PDB entry 5LP5 | X-ray diffraction, 2.74 A resolution | chains C and E of the 3 polymer chains in the assembly

== Chain C (and E) ==
Name: Rod shape-determining protein (MreC)
Source organism: Helicobacter pylori (strain ATCC 700392 / 26695)
Notes: chain E of this document is another copy of the same molecule, construct and numbering; everything in this record applies to it too
UniProtKB: O25924 (O25924_HELPY); residues 1-248 here = UniProt positions 1-248
Chain sequence (248 residues; numbered 1 to 248; the number before each row is that of its first residue):
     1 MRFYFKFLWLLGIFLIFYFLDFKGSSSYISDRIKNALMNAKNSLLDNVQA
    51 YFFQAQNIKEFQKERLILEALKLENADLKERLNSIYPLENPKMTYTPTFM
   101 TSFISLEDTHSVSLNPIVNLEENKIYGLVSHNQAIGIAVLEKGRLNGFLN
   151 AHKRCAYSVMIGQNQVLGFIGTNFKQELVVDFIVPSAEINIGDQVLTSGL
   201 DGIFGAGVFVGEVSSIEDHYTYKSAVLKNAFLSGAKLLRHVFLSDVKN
Not modelled in the structure: 1-91 (chain E: 1-91, 248)
Reported in the primary citation:
  - mutagenesis - R154D/T221R: unchanged binding to Penicillin-binding protein 2 (Pbp2)
  - mutagenesis - F169A/F182A, F182A: unchanged growth

== Chain C / chain E interface ==
Contacting residue pairs (30; chain C residue first):
  Met100(C) - Leu200(E)
  Thr101(C) - Leu200(E)
  Thr101(C) - Asp201(E)
  Thr101(C) - Gly202(E)
  Ser102(C) - Leu200(E)
  Ser102(C) - Asp201(E)
  Phe103(C) - Ser158(E)
  Phe103(C) - Phe169(E)  hydrophobic
  Leu106(C) - Ala156(E)
  Leu106(C) - Phe169(E)
  Leu106(C) - Phe182(E)
  Glu107(C) - Phe182(E)
  Asp108(C) - Phe169(E)
  Thr109(C) - Phe169(E)
  His110(C) - Val184(E)
  Phe174(C) - Thr221(E)
  Lys175(C) - Pro185(E)
  Gln176(C) - Thr221(E)
  Leu232(C) - Ser186(E)
  Ser233(C) - Gln165(E)
  Ser233(C) - Val166(E)
  Ser233(C) - Leu167(E)  hydrogen bond (backbone-backbone)
  Ser233(C) - Val184(E)
  Gly234(C) - Gln165(E)
  Ala235(C) - Gln165(E)  hydrogen bond (backbone-backbone)
  Ala235(C) - Leu167(E)  hydrophobic
  Lys236(C) - Gln165(E)
  Leu238(C) - Leu167(E)  hydrophobic
  Leu238(C) - Leu200(E)  hydrophobic
  Arg239(C) - Ser198(E)
Also at the interface, not in a pair above, chain C (20 interface residues in all): Ser105
Also at the interface, not in a pair above, chain E (18 interface residues in all): Met160, Asn164, Tyr220

== Overview ==
20 residues of chain C face 18 of chain E across their interface, with 2 hydrogen bonds. Main-chain hydrogen
bonds include Ser233(C)-Leu167(E) and Ala235(C)-Gln165(E). The paper reports that F169A/F182A and F182A of
chain C leave growth unchanged; R154D/T221R of chain C leave binding to Penicillin-binding protein 2 (Pbp2)
unchanged.
Both chains are Rod shape-determining protein (MreC) (Helicobacter pylori (strain ATCC 700392 / 26695)). Entry
5LP5 (Complex between Penicillin-Binding Protein (PBP2) and MreC from Helicobacter pylori) was determined by
X-ray diffraction together with 5LP4 from the same study.
